3DCN - chain A; structure by X-ray diffraction, 1.90 A resolution.

[Chain A]
Molecule: Cutinase
Organism: Glomerella cingulata
Notes: EC 3.1.1.74
UniProt: P11373 (CUTI_COLGL); residues 31-224 here = UniProt positions 31-224
Chain sequence (201 residues; row label = number of the first residue in the row):
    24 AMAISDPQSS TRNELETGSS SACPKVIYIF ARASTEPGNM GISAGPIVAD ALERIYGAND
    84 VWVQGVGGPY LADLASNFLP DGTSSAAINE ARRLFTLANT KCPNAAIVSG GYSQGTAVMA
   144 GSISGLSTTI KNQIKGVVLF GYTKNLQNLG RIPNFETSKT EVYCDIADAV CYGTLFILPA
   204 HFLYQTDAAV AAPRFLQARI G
Unresolved in the structure: 24-28
Disulfide bonds: Cys46-Cys125, Cys187-Cys194
Construct notes: expression tag (24-30)
Curated features (UniProtKB/Swiss-Prot):
  - active site: Ser136 (Nucleophile), Asp191, His204 (Proton donor/acceptor)
  - site (Transition state stabilizer): Ser57, Gln137

[Summary]
Curated annotation (UniProt) lists 3 active-site residues.
Chain A is Cutinase (Glomerella cingulata); the structure, Glomerella cingulata apo cutinase, was determined
by X-ray diffraction, deposited together with 3DD5 and 3DEA.
